Entry 5XZG (X-ray diffraction, 1.83 A resolution); this record covers chains A and F of the 3 polymer chains in the assembly.

Chain A:
Name: Cyclic GMP-AMP synthase
Source organism: Mus musculus
Notes: EC 2.7.7.86
UniProt: Q8C6L5 (CGAS_MOUSE); residues 147-507 here = UniProt positions 147-507
Amino-acid sequence (362 residues; row label = number of the first residue in the row):
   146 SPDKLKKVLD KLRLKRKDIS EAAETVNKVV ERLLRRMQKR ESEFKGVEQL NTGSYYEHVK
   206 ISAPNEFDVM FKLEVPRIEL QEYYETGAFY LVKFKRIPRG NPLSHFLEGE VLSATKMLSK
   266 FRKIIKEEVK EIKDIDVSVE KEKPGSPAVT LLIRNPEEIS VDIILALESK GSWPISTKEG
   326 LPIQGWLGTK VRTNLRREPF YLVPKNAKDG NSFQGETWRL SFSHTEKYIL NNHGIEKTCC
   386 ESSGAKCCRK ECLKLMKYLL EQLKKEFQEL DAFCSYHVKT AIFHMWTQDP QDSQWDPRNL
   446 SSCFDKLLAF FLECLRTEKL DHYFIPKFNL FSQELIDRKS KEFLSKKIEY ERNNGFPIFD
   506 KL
Unresolved in the structure: 146-148, 506-507
Construct notes: expression tag (146)
Metal / ion sites: Zn2+: His378, Cys384, Cys385, Cys392
Residues lining bound ligands: AEV (2-(4,5-dichloro-1H-benzimidazol-2-yl)-5-methyl-4-[(1R)-3-oxo-1,3-dihydro-2-benzofuran-1-yl]-1,2-dihydro-3H-pyrazol-3-one): Ala233, Lys350, Arg364, Leu365, Phe367, Asp416, Ala417, Phe418, Cys419, Tyr421, His422, His467, Ile470, Phe473, Leu475
Curated features (UniProtKB/Swiss-Prot):
  - region: Lys372 to Lys395 (DNA-binding)
  - motif: Leu154 to Leu159 (Nuclear export signal), Asp281 to Ser291 (Nuclear localization signal)
  - binding site (GTP): Thr197, Asp307, Arg364 to Glu371
  - binding site (ATP): Ser199, Glu371, Lys402, Ser420 to Lys424
  - binding site (Mg(2+)): Glu211, Asp213, Asp307
  - binding site (2',3'-cGAMP): Asp213, Gly290, Asp307, Lys350, Arg364 to Ser366
  - binding site (Zn(2+)): His378, Cys384, Cys385, Cys392
  - site: Arg241 (Arginine-anchor), Asp307, Ile308 (Cleavage)
  - modified residue: Lys156 (N6-lactoyllysine), Glu176 (PolyADP-ribosyl glutamic acid), Ser199 (Phosphoserine), Tyr201 (Phosphotyrosine), Glu272 (5-glutamyl polyglutamate), Ser291 (Phosphoserine), Glu302 (5-glutamyl glutamate), Lys372 (N6-acetyllysine), Lys382 (N6-acetyllysine), Lys402 (N6-acetyllysine), Ser420 (Phosphoserine), Lys491 (N6-methyllysine)
  - lipidation (S-palmitoyl cysteine): Cys392, Cys393, Cys459
  - cross-link (Glycyl lysine isopeptide (Lys-Gly)): Lys217 (interchain with G-Cter in SUMO), Lys271 (interchain with G-Cter in ubiquitin), Lys335 (interchain with G-Cter in SUMO), Lys372 (interchain with G-Cter in SUMO), Lys382 (interchain with G-Cter in SUMO), Lys399 (interchain with G-Cter in ubiquitin), Lys402 (interchain with G-Cter in ubiquitin), Lys409 (interchain with G-Cter in ubiquitin), Lys410 (interchain with G-Cter in ubiquitin), Lys464 (interchain with G-Cter in SUMO)
  - mutagenesis: Lys156 (K156Q: Mimics lactylation; knockin mice show higher mortality following HSV-1 infection), Asn172 (N172K: Induces alteration of the DNA-binding surface and leads to decreased synthesis of cyclic GMP-AMP (cGAMP); when associated with L-180), Glu176 (E176A: Abolished poly-ADP-ribosylation by PARP1, stimulating interferon production in knockin mice), Arg180 (R180L: Induces alteration of the DNA-binding surface and leads to decreased synthesis of cyclic GMP-AMP (cGAMP); when associated with K-182), Gly198 (G198A: Abolishes stimulation of interferon production; when associated with A-199), Ser199 (S199A: Abolishes stimulation of interferon production; when associated with A-199), Tyr201 (Y201E: Phosphomimetic mutant; reduced translocation to the nucleus following treatment with etoposide), Glu211 to Asp213 (Abolished nucleotidyltransferase activity. Does not affect nuclear localization and tethering to chromatin), Glu211 (E211A: Abolishes ability to promote type-I interferon production), Asp213 (D213A: Abolishes ability to promote type-I interferon production), Lys217 (K217R: Reduced sumoylation), Arg222 (R222E: Impaired tethering to chromatin, leading to constitutive activation in the absence of DNA), 31 further mutagenesis entries in UniProt

Chain F:
Molecule: 14-nt DNA strand
Sequence (14 nucleotides; numbered 4 to 17; the number before each row is that of its first residue):
     4 CGTCTTCGGC AATT

Chain A / chain F interface:
Pairs across the interface (12; chain A residue first):
  Arg161(A) - DT8(F)  base contact
  Arg161(A) - DT9(F)  sugar contact
  Ser165(A) - DT9(F)  hydrogen bond to the phosphate
  Ser165(A) - DC10(F)  hydrogen bond to the phosphate
  Ala168(A) - DG11(F)  phosphate contact
  Asn172(A) - DG11(F)  hydrogen bond to the phosphate
  Asn196(A) - DG12(F)  hydrogen bond to the phosphate
  Tyr200(A) - DC10(F)  hydrogen bond to the phosphate
  Tyr200(A) - DG11(F)  hydrogen bond to the phosphate
  Tyr201(A) - DG11(F)  phosphate contact
  Tyr201(A) - DG12(F)  phosphate contact
  Lys372(A) - DG12(F)  salt bridge to the phosphate
Also at the interface, not in a pair above, chain A (9 interface residues in all): Ile164

Overview:
9 residues of chain A and 5 residues of chain F are in contact, with 6 hydrogen bonds and 1 salt bridge. Polar
pairs include Ser165(A)-DT9(F), Ser165(A)-DC10(F) and Asn172(A)-DG11(F). Bound to chain A: compound AEV.
Chain A is Cyclic GMP-AMP synthase (Mus musculus) and chain F is a 14-nt DNA strand; the structure, Mouse cGAS
bound to the inhibitor RU521, was determined by X-ray diffraction, deposited together with 5XZE and 5XZB.
